8JFB - chains A and B; structure by X-ray diffraction, 2.65 A resolution.

[Chain A (and B)]
Name: Bifunctional dihydrofolate reductase-thymidylate synthase
From: Plasmodium falciparum
Notes: engineered mutation(s): N51I, C59R, S108N, I164L; chain B of this document is another copy of the same molecule, construct and numbering; everything in this record applies to it too
UniProtKB: D9N170 (D9N170_PLAFA); numbering as in UniProt (aligned over 1-608)
Amino-acid sequence (608 residues; numbered 1 to 608; the number before each row is that of its first residue):
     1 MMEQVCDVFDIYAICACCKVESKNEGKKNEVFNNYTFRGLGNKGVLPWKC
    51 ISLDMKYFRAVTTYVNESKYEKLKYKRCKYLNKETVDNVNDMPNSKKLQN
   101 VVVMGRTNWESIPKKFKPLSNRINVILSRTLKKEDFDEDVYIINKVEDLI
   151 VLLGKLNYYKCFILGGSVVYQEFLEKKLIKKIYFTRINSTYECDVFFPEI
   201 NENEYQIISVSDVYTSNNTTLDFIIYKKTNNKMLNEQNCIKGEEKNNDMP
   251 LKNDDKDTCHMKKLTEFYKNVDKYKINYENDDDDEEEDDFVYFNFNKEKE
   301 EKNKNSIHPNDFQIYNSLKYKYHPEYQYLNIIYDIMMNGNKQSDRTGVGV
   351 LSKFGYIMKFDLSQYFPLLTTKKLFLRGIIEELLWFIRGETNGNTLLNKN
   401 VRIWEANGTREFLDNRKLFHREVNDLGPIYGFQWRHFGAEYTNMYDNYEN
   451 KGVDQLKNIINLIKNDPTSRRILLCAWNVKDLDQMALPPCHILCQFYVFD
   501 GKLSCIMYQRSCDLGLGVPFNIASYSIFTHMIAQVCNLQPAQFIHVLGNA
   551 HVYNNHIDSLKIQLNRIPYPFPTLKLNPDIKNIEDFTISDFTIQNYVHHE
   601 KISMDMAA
Disordered / not traced: 1, 23-28, 85-95, 231-282, 299-303, 606-608 (chain B: 1-2, 24-28, 87-96, 135-138, 231-284, 298-302, 606-608)
Small-molecule neighbours:
  - NADPH (NDP; NADPH dihydro-nicotinamide-adenine-dinucleotide phosphate): Cys15, Ala16, Leu40, Gly41, Asn42, Gly44, Val45, Leu46, Trp48, Gly105, Arg106, Thr107, Asn108, Ser111, Leu127, Ser128, Arg129, Thr130, Leu131, Asn144, Lys145, Val146, Leu164, Gly165, Gly166, Ser167, Val168, Val169, Tyr170, Glu172, Val195
  - U86 (3-[4-[[2,4-bis(azanyl)-6-ethyl-pyrimidin-5-yl]methyl]phenyl]benzoic acid): Ile14, Cys15, Ala16, Leu46, Asp54, Met55, Phe58, Arg59, Ile112, Phe116, Leu119, Arg122, Leu164, Tyr170, Thr185
  - 2'-deoxyuridine 5'-monophosphate (UMP): Arg345, Cys490, His491, Gln509, Arg510, Ser511, Cys512, Asp513, Gly517, Val518, Asn521, His551, Tyr553

[How chain A and chain B interact]
Pairs across the interface (159; chain A residue first):
  Tyr12(A) with Glu285(B), hydrogen bond
  Leu53(A) with Phe295(B); Asn296(B)
  Lys56(A) with Phe295(B); Asn296(B), hydrogen bond
  Tyr57(A) with Tyr292(B); Phe295(B), hydrophobic
  Val61(A) with Tyr292(B), hydrophobic
  Tyr64(A) with Asp288(B); Val291(B), hydrophobic; Tyr292(B), hydrophobic
  Lys69(A) with Glu285(B)
  Tyr159(A) with Asp288(B), hydrogen bond
  Lys160(A) with Asp288(B), salt bridge; Tyr292(B)
  Lys180(A) with Glu285(B), salt bridge
  Lys181(A) with Glu285(B), salt bridge; Asp289(B), salt bridge
  Tyr183(A) with Asp289(B), hydrogen bond; Tyr292(B), hydrophobic
  Ser209(A) with Phe293(B)
  Val210(A) with Phe293(B)
  Ser211(A) with Phe293(B)
  Tyr214(A) with Asn296(B)
  Phe223(A) with Phe293(B); Phe295(B), hydrophobic
  Ile225(A) with Asp289(B); Phe293(B), hydrophobic
  Asp284(A) with Lys69(B)
  Glu285(A) with Tyr12(B), hydrogen bond; Lys160(B), salt bridge; Lys180(B); Lys181(B), salt bridge
  Glu286(A) with Tyr320(B), hydrogen bond (backbone-side chain)
  Asp288(A) with Tyr64(B); Lys69(B), salt bridge; Tyr159(B), hydrogen bond; Lys160(B), salt bridge
  Asp289(A) with Lys181(B), salt bridge; Tyr183(B), hydrogen bond; Ile225(B); Tyr320(B)
  Phe290(A) with Tyr320(B); Tyr322(B)
  Val291(A) with Tyr64(B), hydrophobic
  Tyr292(A) with Val61(B), hydrophobic; Lys160(B); Tyr183(B)
  Phe293(A) with Tyr57(B); Ser209(B); Val210(B); Ser211(B); Phe223(B); Ile225(B), hydrophobic; Tyr322(B), hydrophobic
  Phe295(A) with Leu53(B); Lys56(B), hydrogen bond (backbone-side chain); Tyr57(B), hydrophobic; Tyr214(B); Phe223(B), hydrophobic
  Asn296(A) with Leu53(B); Lys56(B), hydrogen bond; Tyr214(B)
  Lys319(A) with Glu286(B), salt bridge
  Tyr320(A) with Glu286(B), hydrogen bond (side chain-backbone); Phe290(B)
  Tyr322(A) with Phe290(B); Phe293(B), hydrophobic
  Asn340(A) with Tyr497(B), hydrogen bond; Phe499(B)
  Lys341(A) with Phe499(B)
  Gln342(A) with Tyr497(B); Val498(B), hydrogen bond (side chain-backbone); Phe499(B)
  Ser343(A) with Thr468(B), hydrogen bond (backbone-side chain)
  Asp344(A) with Arg470(B), salt bridge
  Arg345(A) with Arg471(B)
  Ser352(A) with Tyr497(B), hydrogen bond
  Phe354(A) with Lys359(B), hydrogen bond (backbone-side chain); Gln495(B); Tyr497(B), hydrophobic; Ser504(B); Ile506(B), hydrophobic; Ile544(B)
  Gly355(A) with Lys359(B), hydrogen bond (backbone-side chain); Ile506(B)
  Ile357(A) with Ile357(B), hydrophobic
  Lys359(A) with Phe354(B), hydrogen bond (side chain-backbone); Gly355(B), hydrogen bond (side chain-backbone)
  Arg416(A) with Arg471(B)
  Phe437(A) with Asn478(B); Val479(B); Lys480(B)
  Gly438(A) with Lys480(B)
  Val453(A) with Val479(B), hydrophobic
  Gln455(A) with Val479(B)
  Thr468(A) with Ser343(B)
  Arg470(A) with Asp344(B), salt bridge; Arg510(B), hydrogen bond (backbone-side chain); Ser511(B), hydrogen bond; Asn549(B); His551(B); Tyr553(B), hydrogen bond
  Arg471(A) with Arg345(B); Arg416(B); Pro488(B); Arg510(B)
  Leu473(A) with Trp477(B), hydrophobic; Ile492(B), hydrophobic; Arg510(B)
  Cys475(A) with Trp477(B); Val479(B), hydrophobic
  Trp477(A) with Cys475(B)
  Asn478(A) with Phe437(B)
  Val479(A) with Phe437(B), hydrophobic; Val453(B), hydrophobic; Gln455(B); Cys475(B), hydrophobic
  Lys480(A) with Phe437(B); Gly438(B), hydrogen bond (side chain-backbone)
  Leu487(A) with Arg471(B)
  Pro488(A) with Arg471(B)
  Ile492(A) with Leu493(B), hydrophobic
  Leu493(A) with Ile492(B), hydrophobic; Leu493(B), hydrophobic; Tyr508(B), hydrophobic
  Gln495(A) with Phe354(B); Tyr508(B), hydrogen bond; Arg510(B), hydrogen bond (side chain-backbone); Asn549(B)
  Tyr497(A) with Asn340(B), hydrogen bond; Gln342(B), hydrogen bond; Ser352(B), hydrogen bond; Phe354(B), hydrophobic; Asn549(B)
  Val498(A) with Gln342(B), hydrogen bond (backbone-side chain)
  Phe499(A) with Asn340(B); Lys341(B); Gln342(B)
  Ser504(A) with Phe354(B)
  Cys505(A) with Phe354(B)
  Ile506(A) with Phe354(B), hydrophobic; Gly355(B); Tyr508(B); Gly548(B)
  Tyr508(A) with Leu493(B), hydrophobic; Gln495(B), hydrogen bond; Ile506(B)
  Arg510(A) with Arg470(B), hydrogen bond (side chain-backbone); Arg471(B); Leu473(B); Gln495(B), hydrogen bond (backbone-side chain)
  Ser511(A) with Arg470(B), hydrogen bond
  Ile544(A) with Phe354(B)
  Val546(A) with Val546(B), hydrophobic
  Asn549(A) with Arg470(B); Tyr497(B)
  His551(A) with Arg470(B)
  Tyr553(A) with Arg470(B)
Other interface residues (no listed pair), chain A (87 interface residues in all): Asp10, Ala60, Asn66, Phe162, Ile208, Asp283, Glu287, Val350, Lys353, Phe496, Gly548
Other interface residues (no listed pair), chain B (85 interface residues in all): Ala60, Phe162, Ile208, Lys227, Glu287, Val350, Lys353, Tyr356, Leu487, Phe496, Cys505, Leu547

[Summary]
87 residues of chain A and 85 residues of chain B are in contact, with 33 hydrogen bonds and 12 salt bridges.
Among the polar pairs are Lys160(A)-Asp288(B), Lys180(A)-Glu285(B) and Lys181(A)-Glu285(B). Ligands of chain
A: compound U86, NADPH and 2'-deoxyuridine 5'-monophosphate.
Chain A and chain B are both Bifunctional dihydrofolate reductase-thymidylate synthase (Plasmodium
falciparum); the structure, V1/S quadruple mutant Plasmodium falciparum dihydrofolate reductase-thymidylate
synthase (PfDHFR-TS) complexed with compound 4 (B21588), NADPH and ..., was determined by X-ray diffraction
together with 8JFC and 8JFD from the same study.
